Entry 9DQY (electron microscopy, 2.80 A resolution); this record covers chains F and I of the 9 polymer chains in the assembly.

# Chain F
Name: Structural polyprotein
Source organism: Western equine encephalitis virus
UniProtKB: C7EPF4 (C7EPF4_WEEV); residues 1-401 here correspond to UniProt positions 320-720 (UniProt number = residue number + 319)
Sequence (401 residues; numbered 1 to 401; the number before each row is that of its first residue):
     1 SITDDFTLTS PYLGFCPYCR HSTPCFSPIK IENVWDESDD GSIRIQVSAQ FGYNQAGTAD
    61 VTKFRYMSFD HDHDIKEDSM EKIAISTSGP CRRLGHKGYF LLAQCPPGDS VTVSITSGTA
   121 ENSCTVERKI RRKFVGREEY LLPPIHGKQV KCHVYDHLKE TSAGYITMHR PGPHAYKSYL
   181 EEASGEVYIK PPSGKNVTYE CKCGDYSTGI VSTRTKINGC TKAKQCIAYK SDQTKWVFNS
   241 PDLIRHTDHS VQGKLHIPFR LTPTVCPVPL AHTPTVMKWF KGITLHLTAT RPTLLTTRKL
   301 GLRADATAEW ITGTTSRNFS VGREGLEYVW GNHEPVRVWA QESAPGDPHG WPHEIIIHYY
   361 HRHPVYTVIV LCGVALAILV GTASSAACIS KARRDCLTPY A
Cystine bridges: Cys-16/Cys-124, Cys-19/Cys-25, Cys-91/Cys-105, Cys-152/Cys-266, Cys-201/Cys-226, Cys-203/Cys-220
Glycans and other covalent adducts: N-acetylglucosamine (NAG) linked to Asn-196, Asn-318

# Chain I
Name: Cadherin domain-containing protein
Source organism: Passer domesticus
UniProtKB: A0A8D2M0X8 (A0A8D2M0X8_ZONAL); residues 1-103 here correspond to UniProt positions 19-121 (UniProt number = residue number + 18)
Sequence (103 residues; each row starts with the number of its first residue):
     1 QLHYTVQEEQ EHGTFVGNIA EDLGLDITKL SARRFQTAPN SRSPYLELNL ETGVLYVNEK
    61 IDREQICKQS PSCLLHLEVF LENPLELFRV EIEVLDINDN PPS
Disordered / not traced: 68-72, 97-103
Cystine bridges: Cys-67/Cys-73

# Chain F / chain I interface
Residue-residue contacts - 19 pairs, chain F then chain I:
  Asp-40(F) with Asn-40(I), hydrogen bond
  Gln-149(F) with Leu-85(I); Leu-87(I)
  Lys-151(F) with Leu-85(I)
  Val-154(F) with Asn-40(I)
  Tyr-155(F) with Asn-40(I)
  Asp-156(F) with Pro-39(I); Arg-42(I), salt bridge
  His-157(F) with Pro-39(I), hydrogen bond (backbone-backbone); Asn-40(I), hydrogen bond (side chain-backbone)
  Leu-158(F) with Arg-42(I)
  Thr-262(F) with Pro-39(I)
  Pro-263(F) with Phe-80(I)
  Thr-264(F) with Pro-39(I); Phe-80(I)
  Val-265(F) with Phe-80(I), hydrophobic; Leu-85(I), hydrophobic; Glu-86(I); Leu-87(I), hydrophobic
Other interface residues (no listed pair), chain F (13 interface residues in all): Val-150
Other interface residues (no listed pair), chain I (9 interface residues in all): Ala-38, Leu-81

# In short
13 residues of chain F face 9 of chain I across their interface, with 3 hydrogen bonds and 1 salt bridge.
Polar pairs include Asp-156(F)/Arg-42(I), Asp-40(F)/Asn-40(I) and His-157(F)/Asn-40(I). Covalently linked
N-acetylglucosamine: at Asn-196(F) and Asn-318(F).
Chain F is Structural polyprotein (Western equine encephalitis virus) and chain I is Cadherin
domain-containing protein (Passer domesticus); the structure, Structure of western equine encephalitis virus
Imperial 181 VLP in complex with house sparrow PCDH10 EC1, was determined by electron microscopy.
